PDB entry 4YF6 | X-ray diffraction, 3.00 A resolution | chains A and B

[Chain A (and B)]
Molecule: Beta-carbonic anhydrase 1
From: Mycobacterium tuberculosis (strain CDC 1551 / Oshkosh)
Notes: EC 4.2.1.1; chain B of this document is another copy of the same molecule, construct and numbering; everything in this record applies to it too
Reference sequence: P9WPJ6 (MTCA1_MYCTO); numbering as in UniProt (aligned over 2-163)
Sequence (172 residues; each row starts with the number of its first residue; numbers below 1 keep their minus sign (Met-8 is residue -8)):
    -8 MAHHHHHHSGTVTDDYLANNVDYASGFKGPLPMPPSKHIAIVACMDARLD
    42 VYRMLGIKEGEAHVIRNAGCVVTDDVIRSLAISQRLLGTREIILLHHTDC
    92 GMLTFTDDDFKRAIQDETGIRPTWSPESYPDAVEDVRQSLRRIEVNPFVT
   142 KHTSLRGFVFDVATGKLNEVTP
Disordered / not traced: -8 to 0
Differences from the reference sequence: initiating methionine (-8); expression tag (-7 to 1)
Ion coordination: Zn2+: Cys35, His88, Cys91; Mg2+: Ile134, Glu135, Val140
Swiss-Prot annotation at these positions:
  - binding site (Zn(2+)): Cys35, Asp37, His88, Cys91
What the authors report for this chain:
  - contacts within the chain: Cys35-Cys61
  - mutagenesis - C61S, Y120L: unchanged catalytic activity on emodin

[How chain A and chain B interact]
Contacting residue pairs - 179 pairs, chain A then chain B:
  Thr2(A) - Glu82(B)
  Val3(A) - Lys28(B)
  Val3(A) - Glu82(B)  hydrogen bond (backbone-side chain)
  Thr4(A) - Ile30(B)
  Thr4(A) - Glu82(B)  hydrogen bond
  Thr4(A) - Ile84(B)
  Thr4(A) - Ser145(B)
  Thr4(A) - Arg147(B)
  Thr4(A) - Phe149(B)
  Asp5(A) - Arg147(B)  salt bridge
  Tyr7(A) - Lys28(B)
  Tyr7(A) - Ile30(B)  hydrophobic
  Tyr7(A) - Leu46(B)
  Tyr7(A) - Ile48(B)  hydrophobic
  Tyr7(A) - Glu52(B)  hydrogen bond
  Tyr7(A) - Ala53(B)
  Leu8(A) - Arg147(B)
  Leu8(A) - Phe149(B)  hydrophobic
  Leu8(A) - Leu158(B)  hydrophobic
  Asn10(A) - Leu46(B)  hydrogen bond (side chain-backbone)
  Asn10(A) - Gly47(B)
  Asn11(A) - Met45(B)  hydrogen bond (side chain-backbone)
  Asn11(A) - Gly156(B)  hydrogen bond (side chain-backbone)
  Asn11(A) - Lys157(B)
  Asn11(A) - Leu158(B)  hydrogen bond (side chain-backbone)
  Tyr14(A) - Arg44(B)
  Tyr14(A) - Met45(B)  hydrophobic
  Tyr14(A) - Phe151(B)  hydrophobic
  Tyr14(A) - Gly156(B)
  Ala15(A) - Thr155(B)
  Ala15(A) - Gly156(B)
  Ala15(A) - Lys157(B)
  Phe18(A) - Phe151(B)  hydrophobic
  Phe18(A) - Val153(B)
  Phe18(A) - Ala154(B)
  Phe18(A) - Thr155(B)
  Phe18(A) - Gly156(B)
  Gly20(A) - Ala154(B)
  Pro21(A) - Val153(B)
  Pro21(A) - Ala154(B)  hydrophobic
  Leu22(A) - Arg39(B)
  Pro23(A) - Arg39(B)
  Met24(A) - Arg39(B)
  Met24(A) - Asp90(B)
  Met24(A) - Cys91(B)
  Met24(A) - Gly92(B)
  Pro26(A) - Ala38(B)  hydrophobic
  Lys28(A) - Val3(B)
  Ile30(A) - Val3(B)  hydrophobic
  Ile30(A) - Thr4(B)
  Ile30(A) - Tyr7(B)  hydrophobic
  Met36(A) - His54(B)
  Met36(A) - Val55(B)  hydrogen bond (backbone-backbone)
  Met36(A) - Ile56(B)  hydrophobic
  Met36(A) - Ser70(B)
  Met36(A) - Ser74(B)
  Asp37(A) - His54(B)
  Ala38(A) - Pro26(B)  hydrophobic
  Ala38(A) - Tyr43(B)  hydrogen bond (backbone-side chain)
  Ala38(A) - Glu50(B)
  Ala38(A) - Gly51(B)  hydrogen bond (backbone-backbone)
  Ala38(A) - Ala53(B)
  Ala38(A) - His54(B)
  Arg39(A) - Leu22(B)  hydrogen bond (side chain-backbone)
  Arg39(A) - Pro23(B)
  Arg39(A) - Met24(B)
  Leu40(A) - Tyr43(B)  hydrogen bond (backbone-side chain)
  Asp41(A) - Tyr43(B)
  Asp41(A) - Arg44(B)  salt bridge
  Tyr43(A) - Ala38(B)  hydrogen bond (side chain-backbone)
  Tyr43(A) - Leu40(B)  hydrogen bond (side chain-backbone)
  Tyr43(A) - Asp41(B)
  Tyr43(A) - Arg44(B)
  Arg44(A) - Tyr14(B)
  Arg44(A) - Arg44(B)
  Met45(A) - Asn11(B)  hydrogen bond (backbone-side chain)
  Met45(A) - Tyr14(B)  hydrophobic
  Leu46(A) - Tyr7(B)
  Leu46(A) - Asn10(B)  hydrogen bond (backbone-side chain)
  Gly47(A) - Asn10(B)  hydrogen bond (backbone-side chain)
  Ile48(A) - Tyr7(B)
  Glu50(A) - Ala38(B)
  Glu50(A) - Asp41(B)
  Gly51(A) - Ala38(B)  hydrogen bond (backbone-backbone)
  Gly51(A) - Arg39(B)
  Glu52(A) - Tyr7(B)  hydrogen bond
  Glu52(A) - Ala38(B)
  Ala53(A) - Tyr7(B)
  Ala53(A) - Ala38(B)
  His54(A) - Met36(B)
  His54(A) - Asp37(B)
  His54(A) - Ala38(B)
  Val55(A) - Met36(B)  hydrogen bond (backbone-backbone)
  Val55(A) - Arg57(B)
  Ile56(A) - Met36(B)  hydrophobic
  Ile56(A) - Arg57(B)
  Arg57(A) - Tyr43(B)
  Arg57(A) - Val55(B)  hydrogen bond (side chain-backbone)
  Arg57(A) - Ile56(B)
  Arg57(A) - Arg57(B)  hydrogen bond (backbone-backbone)
  Asn58(A) - Asp66(B)  hydrogen bond
  Asn58(A) - Arg69(B)
  Asn58(A) - Ser70(B)
  Ala59(A) - Arg69(B)  hydrogen bond (backbone-side chain)
  Ala59(A) - Ser70(B)  hydrogen bond (backbone-side chain)
  Thr64(A) - Asp66(B)  hydrogen bond
  Asp65(A) - Trp115(B)
  Asp66(A) - Asn58(B)  hydrogen bond
  Asp66(A) - Thr64(B)  hydrogen bond
  Asp66(A) - Asp66(B)
  Val67(A) - Asp66(B)
  Arg69(A) - Asn58(B)
  Arg69(A) - Ala59(B)  hydrogen bond (side chain-backbone)
  Arg69(A) - Val62(B)
  Arg69(A) - Met93(B)
  Arg69(A) - Trp115(B)
  Arg69(A) - Ser116(B)
  Arg69(A) - Pro117(B)  hydrogen bond (side chain-backbone)
  Arg69(A) - Glu118(B)
  Ser70(A) - Met36(B)
  Ser70(A) - Asn58(B)
  Ser70(A) - Ala59(B)  hydrogen bond (side chain-backbone)
  Ala72(A) - Trp115(B)  hydrophobic
  Ile73(A) - Ala59(B)  hydrophobic
  Ile73(A) - Phe101(B)  hydrophobic
  Ser74(A) - Met36(B)
  Arg76(A) - Ala104(B)
  Arg76(A) - Ile105(B)
  Arg76(A) - Glu108(B)  salt bridge
  Leu77(A) - Phe96(B)  hydrophobic
  Glu82(A) - Thr2(B)
  Glu82(A) - Val3(B)  hydrogen bond (side chain-backbone)
  Glu82(A) - Thr4(B)  hydrogen bond
  Ile84(A) - Thr4(B)
  Asp90(A) - Met24(B)
  Gly92(A) - Met24(B)
  Met93(A) - Arg69(B)
  Phe96(A) - Ile73(B)  hydrophobic
  Phe96(A) - Leu77(B)  hydrophobic
  Phe101(A) - Ile73(B)  hydrophobic
  Phe101(A) - Leu77(B)  hydrophobic
  Ala104(A) - Arg76(B)
  Ile105(A) - Arg76(B)
  Ile105(A) - Phe139(B)  hydrophobic
  Glu108(A) - Arg76(B)  salt bridge
  Thr109(A) - Pro138(B)
  Ile111(A) - Phe139(B)
  Pro113(A) - Phe139(B)  hydrophobic
  Trp115(A) - Arg69(B)
  Ser116(A) - Arg69(B)
  Pro117(A) - Arg69(B)  hydrogen bond (backbone-side chain)
  Pro117(A) - Ile73(B)
  Glu118(A) - Arg69(B)
  Pro138(A) - Thr109(B)
  Phe139(A) - Ile105(B)  hydrophobic
  Phe139(A) - Ile111(B)  hydrophobic
  Phe139(A) - Pro113(B)  hydrophobic
  Lys142(A) - Glu108(B)  salt bridge
  Ser145(A) - Thr4(B)  hydrogen bond
  Arg147(A) - Thr4(B)
  Arg147(A) - Asp5(B)  salt bridge
  Arg147(A) - Leu8(B)
  Phe149(A) - Leu8(B)  hydrophobic
  Phe151(A) - Phe18(B)  hydrophobic
  Val153(A) - Phe18(B)
  Val153(A) - Pro21(B)
  Ala154(A) - Phe18(B)
  Ala154(A) - Gly20(B)
  Ala154(A) - Pro21(B)
  Thr155(A) - Ala15(B)
  Thr155(A) - Phe18(B)
  Gly156(A) - Asn11(B)  hydrogen bond (backbone-side chain)
  Gly156(A) - Tyr14(B)
  Gly156(A) - Ala15(B)
  Gly156(A) - Phe18(B)
  Lys157(A) - Asn11(B)
  Lys157(A) - Ala15(B)
  Leu158(A) - Leu8(B)  hydrophobic
  Leu158(A) - Asn11(B)  hydrogen bond (backbone-side chain)
Also at the interface, not in a pair above, chain A (88 interface residues in all): Ile32, Val62, Ile68, Ile83, Arg112, Asp152
Also at the interface, not in a pair above, chain B (89 interface residues in all): Ile32, Cys35, Asp65, Val67, Ile68, Ala72, Arg112, Thr114, Asp152

[In short]
Chain A and chain B form an interface of 88 and 89 residues respectively, with 37 hydrogen bonds and 6 salt
bridges. Polar contacts include Asp5(A)-Arg147(B), Asp41(A)-Arg44(B) and Arg76(A)-Glu108(B). The paper reports
that C61S and Y120L of chain A leave catalytic activity on emodin unchanged; contacts within the chain
involving Cys35(A) and Cys61(A).
Both chains are Beta-carbonic anhydrase 1 (Mycobacterium tuberculosis (strain CDC 1551 / Oshkosh)). Entry 4YF6
(Crystal structure of oxidised Rv1284) was determined by X-ray diffraction together with 4YF4 and 4YF5 from
the same study.
